Entry 5MHJ (X-ray diffraction, 2.12 A resolution); this record covers chains A and E of the 4 polymer chains in the assembly.

# Chain A
Name: Major viral transcription factor ICP4
From: Human herpesvirus 1 (strain 17)
Notes: fragment: DNA binding domain
Reference sequence: P08392 (ICP4_HHV11); residue numbers follow UniProt; this construct covers 288-487
Chain sequence (201 residues; row label = number of the first residue in the row):
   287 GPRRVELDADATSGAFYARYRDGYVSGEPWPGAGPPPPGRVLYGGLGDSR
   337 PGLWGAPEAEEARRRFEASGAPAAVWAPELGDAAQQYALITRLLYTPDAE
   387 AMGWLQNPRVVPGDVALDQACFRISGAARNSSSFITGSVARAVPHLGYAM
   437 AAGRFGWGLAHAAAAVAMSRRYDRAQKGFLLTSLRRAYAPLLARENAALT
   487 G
Disordered / not traced: 287-292, 487
Construct notes: expression tag (287)

# Chain E
Molecule: 12-nt DNA strand
Sequence (12 nucleotides; numbered 1 to 12; the number before each row is that of its first residue):
     1 CCGATCGTCCAC
Disordered / not traced: 1, 11-12

# How chain A and chain E interact
Pairs across the interface (9; chain A residue first):
  Ser418(A) with DT5(E), base contact; DC6(E), hydrogen bond to the base
  Val425(A) with DC6(E), phosphate contact
  Arg427(A) with DG7(E), salt bridge to the phosphate
  Met454(A) with DG7(E), phosphate contact
  Arg456(A) with DC6(E), base contact; DG7(E), hydrogen bond to the base; DT8(E), hydrogen bond to the base
  Arg457(A) with DT5(E), salt bridge to the phosphate
Interface residues without a listed pair, chain E (5 interface residues in all): DA4

# In short
Chain A and chain E form an interface of 6 and 5 residues respectively, with 3 hydrogen bonds and 2 salt
bridges. Polar contacts include Ser418(A)-DC6(E), Arg456(A)-DG7(E) and Arg456(A)-DT8(E).
Chain A is Major viral transcription factor ICP4 (Human herpesvirus 1 (strain 17)) and chain E is a 12-nt DNA
strand; the structure, ICP4 DNA-binding domain, lacking intrinsically disordered region, in complex with 12mer
DNA duplex from its own ..., was determined by X-ray diffraction (same publication as 5MHK).
